Entry 7VOR (electron microscopy, 2.74 A resolution); this record covers chains A and 9 of the 66 polymer chains in the assembly.

Chain A (and 9):
Protein: Light-harvesting protein B-875 alpha chain
Source organism: Cereibacter sphaeroides 2.4.1
Notes: chain 9 of this document is another copy of the same molecule, construct and numbering; everything in this record applies to it too
UniProtKB: Q3J1A4 (LHA1_RHOS4); numbering as in UniProt (aligned over 1-58)
Chain sequence (58 residues; row label = number of the first residue in the row):
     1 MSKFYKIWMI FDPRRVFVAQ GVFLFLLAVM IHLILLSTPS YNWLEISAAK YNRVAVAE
Not modelled in the structure: 56-58
Small-molecule neighbours:
  - bacteriochlorophyll a (BCL), molecule 1: Phe4, Ile7, Trp8, Phe11, Val16, Gln20, Phe23, Ile31
  - bacteriochlorophyll a (BCL), molecule 2: Gly21, Leu24, Phe25, Ala28, His32, Leu35, Tyr41, Trp43
  - bacteriochlorophyll a (BCL), molecule 3: Leu24, Leu27, Ala28, Ile31, His32, Leu35, Tyr41
  - 1,2-diacyl-sn-glycero-3-phosphocholine (PC1), molecule 1: Phe11, Arg15, Val16, Ala19, Phe23, Leu26, Leu27, Met30
  - 1,2-diacyl-sn-glycero-3-phosphocholine (PC1), molecule 2: Asp12, Arg14, Arg15, Val18, Ala19, Gly21, Val22, Phe25, Leu26
  - 1,2-diacyl-sn-glycero-3-phosphocholine (PC1), molecule 3: Val29, Met30, Leu33, Ile34, Ser37, Thr38, Pro39
  - spheroidene (SPO), molecule 1: Phe4, Lys6, Ile7, Met9, Ile10
  - spheroidene (SPO), molecule 2: Phe17, Gln20, Phe23, Leu24, Leu27, Met30, Ile31, Ile34
  - spheroidene (SPO), molecule 3: Phe17, Gln20, Gly21
  - spheroidene (SPO), molecule 4: Phe25, Ala28, Val29, His32, Leu33, Leu36, Trp43
Swiss-Prot annotation at these positions:
  - binding site (a bacteriochlorophyll): His32

Chain A / chain 9 interface:
Residue-residue contacts (15; chain A residue first):
  Pro13(A) with Ile10(9), hydrophobic
  Arg14(A) with Ile10(9); Phe11(9)
  Phe17(A) with Ile7(9), hydrophobic; Ile10(9), hydrophobic; Phe11(9), hydrophobic
  Val18(A) with Phe11(9), hydrophobic
  Phe25(A) with Phe23(9), hydrophobic; Met30(9), hydrophobic
  Leu44(A) with Thr38(9); Ser40(9); Tyr41(9), hydrophobic
  Ser47(A) with Tyr41(9), hydrogen bond
  Ala48(A) with Ser40(9)
  Arg53(A) with Tyr41(9), hydrogen bond
Other interface residues (no listed pair), chain A (10 interface residues in all): Leu36
Other interface residues (no listed pair), chain 9 (11 interface residues in all): Leu27, Ile34, Leu35

In short:
Chain A and chain 9 form an interface of 10 and 11 residues respectively, with 2 hydrogen bonds. Among the
polar pairs are Ser47(A)-Tyr41(9) and Arg53(A)-Tyr41(9). Ligands of chain A: 3 copies of
1,2-diacyl-sn-glycero-3-phosphocholine, 3 copies of bacteriochlorophyll a and 4 copies of spheroidene.
Chain A and chain 9 are both Light-harvesting protein B-875 alpha chain (Cereibacter sphaeroides 2.4.1); the
structure, The structure of dimeric photosynthetic RC-LH1 supercomplex in Class-1, was determined by electron
microscopy (same publication as 7VA9, 7VB9, 7VNM, 7VOT and 7VOY).
